7WQ8 - chains A and B; structure by X-ray diffraction, 2.20 A resolution.

# Chain A
Name: 3C-like proteinase
From: Severe acute respiratory syndrome coronavirus 2
Notes: EC 3.4.19.12, 3.4.22.-, 3.4.22.69, 2.7.7.48, 3.6.4.12, 3.6.4.13, 3.1.13.-, 3.1.-.-, 2.1.1.-
UniProtKB: P0DTD1 (R1AB_SARS2); residues 1-306 here correspond to UniProt positions 3264-3569 (UniProt number = residue number + 3263)
Sequence (307 residues; numbered 0 to 306; the number before each row is that of its first residue; numbering starts at 0):
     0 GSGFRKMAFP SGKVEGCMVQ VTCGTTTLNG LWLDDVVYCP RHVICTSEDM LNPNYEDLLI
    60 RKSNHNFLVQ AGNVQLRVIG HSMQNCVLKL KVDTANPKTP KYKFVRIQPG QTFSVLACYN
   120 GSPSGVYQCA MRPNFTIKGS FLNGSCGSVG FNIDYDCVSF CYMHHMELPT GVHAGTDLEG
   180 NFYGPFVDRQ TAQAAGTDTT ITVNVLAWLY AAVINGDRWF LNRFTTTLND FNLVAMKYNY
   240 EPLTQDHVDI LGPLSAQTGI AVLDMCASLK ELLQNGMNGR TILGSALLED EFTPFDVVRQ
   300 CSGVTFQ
Disordered / not traced: 0-1, 302-306
Construct notes: expression tag (0)
Swiss-Prot annotation at these positions:
  - active site: His41 (For 3CL-PRO activity), Cys145 (Nucleophile)
  - site: Gln306 (Cleavage)
  - cross-link (Glycyl lysine isopeptide (Lys-Gly)): Lys5 (interchain with G-Cter in ubiquitin), Lys90 (interchain with G-Cter in ubiquitin)

# Chain B
Name: Z-devd-fmk
Sequence (6 residues; row label = number of the first residue in the row):
     1 XXXVXX
Modified positions: P6S (benzyl hydrogen carbonate) at position 1, FL6 ((2S)-2-azanyl-4-methoxy-4-oxidanylidene-butanoic acid) at position 2, GME (5-O-methyl-glutamic acid) at position 3, FL6 ((2S)-2-azanyl-4-methoxy-4-oxidanylidene-butanoic acid) at position 5, CF0 (fluoromethane) at position 6

# Chain A / chain B interface
Residue-residue contacts (22):
  Thr24(A) - FL6_5(B)
  Thr25(A) - FL6_5(B)
  Thr26(A) - FL6_5(B)
  Leu27(A) - FL6_5(B)
  His41(A) - GME_3(B)  hydrogen bond (side chain-backbone)
  His41(A) - FL6_5(B)  hydrogen bond (side chain-backbone)
  Met49(A) - GME_3(B)
  Leu141(A) - Val4(B)
  Leu141(A) - CF0_6(B)
  Cys145(A) - FL6_5(B)  hydrogen bond (side chain-backbone)
  Cys145(A) - CF0_6(B)  covalent bond
  Met165(A) - FL6_2(B)
  Met165(A) - GME_3(B)
  Glu166(A) - P6S_1(B)
  Glu166(A) - FL6_2(B)  hydrogen bond (backbone-backbone)
  Pro168(A) - P6S_1(B)
  Arg188(A) - GME_3(B)
  Gln189(A) - P6S_1(B)
  Gln189(A) - GME_3(B)
  Thr190(A) - P6S_1(B)
  Ala191(A) - P6S_1(B)
  Gln192(A) - GME_3(B)
Other interface residues (no listed pair), chain A (18 interface residues in all): His164, Val186

# Summary
18 residues of chain A and 6 residues of chain B are in contact, with 1 covalent bond and 4 hydrogen bonds.
Polar contacts include His41(A)-GME_3(B), His41(A)-FL6_5(B) and Cys145(A)-FL6_5(B). UniProt lists active-site
residues His41(A) and Cys145(A) on chain A.
Chain A is 3C-like proteinase (Severe acute respiratory syndrome coronavirus 2) and chain B is Z-devd-fmk; the
structure, Crystal structure of SARS-CoV-2 main protease in complex with Z-DEVD-FMK, was determined by X-ray
diffraction.
